Entry 3WZO (X-ray diffraction, 1.50 A resolution); this record covers chains A and C of the 4 polymer chains in the assembly.

== Chain A (and C) ==
Molecule: Streptavidin
Organism: Streptomyces avidinii
Notes: chain C of this document is another copy of the same molecule, construct and numbering; everything in this record applies to it too
Reference sequence: P22629 (SAV_STRAV); residues 13-139 here correspond to UniProt positions 37-163 (UniProt number = residue number + 24)
Sequence (129 residues; row label = number of the first residue in the row):
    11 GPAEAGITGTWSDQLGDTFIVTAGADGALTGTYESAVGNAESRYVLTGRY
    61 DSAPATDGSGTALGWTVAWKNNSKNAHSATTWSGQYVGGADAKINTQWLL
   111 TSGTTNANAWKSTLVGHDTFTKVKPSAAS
Disordered / not traced: 138-139 (chain C: 136-139)
Construct notes: expression tag (11-12); engineered mutation S22 (Tyr46 in P22629), D23 (Asn47 in P22629), D27 (Ser51 in P22629), S83 (Tyr107 in P22629), K84 (Arg108 in P22629), D101 (Glu125 in P22629), K103 (Arg127 in P22629), N116 (Glu140 in P22629)
UniProt features mapped onto this chain:
  - motif: R59 to D61 (Cell attachment site)
  - binding site (biotin): Y43, Y54, W92, W108, W120
Metal / ion sites: Cd2+ site 1: E14, S62; Cd2+ site 2 near E44 (its only coordinating residue here); Cd2+ site 3 near D101 (its only coordinating residue here)
Ligand contacts: ZOE (6-({5-[(3aS,4S,5S,6aR)-5-oxido-2-oxohexahydro-1H-thieno[3,4-d]imidazol-4-yl]pentanoyl}amino)hexanoic acid): D23, D27, Y43, S45, V47, G48, N49, A50, W79, A86, S88, T90, W92, W108, L110, S112, L124, D128

== Chain A / chain C interface ==
Residue-residue contacts - 7 pairs, chain A then chain C:
  Q107(A) - Q107(C)
  Q107(A) - V125(C)
  Q107(A) - G126(C)  hydrogen bond (side chain-backbone)
  V125(A) - Q107(C)
  G126(A) - Q107(C)  hydrogen bond (backbone-side chain)
  H127(A) - Q107(C)
  H127(A) - H127(C)  hydrogen bond

== Summary ==
The chain A/chain C interface involves 4 residues from each chain, with 3 hydrogen bonds. Polar pairs include
Q107(A)-G126(C) and H127(A)-H127(C). Chain A binds compound ZOE. E14(A) and S62(A) coordinate Cd2+ site 1.
Curated annotation (UniProt) lists 5 biotin-binding residues on chain A.
Chain A and chain C are both Streptavidin (Streptomyces avidinii); the structure, Crystal structure of the
core streptavidin mutant V21 (Y22S/N23D/S27D/Y83S/R84K/E101D/R103K/E116N) complexed with biotin long tail
(BTNtail) at ..., was determined by X-ray diffraction (same publication as 3WZN, 3WZP and 3WZQ).
